Entry 3BIV (X-ray diffraction, 1.80 A resolution); this record covers chains H and I of the 3 polymer chains in the assembly.

[Chain H]
Protein: Thrombin heavy chain
Organism: Homo sapiens
Notes: EC 3.4.21.5
UniProt: P00734 (THRB_HUMAN); the construct lacks a stretch of the UniProt sequence and is renumbered around it, so the offset changes along the chain: 16-36 = UniProt 364-384; 37-60 = UniProt 386-409; 61-77 = UniProt 419-435; 78-97 = UniProt 437-456; 7 more segments
Amino-acid sequence (257 residues; row label = number of the first residue in the row; note: 3 numbers in that range are skipped by the numbering (no residue carries them; nothing is unmodelled there); a row labelled like 60A-60I holds insertion residues (60A, then the next letters in order)):
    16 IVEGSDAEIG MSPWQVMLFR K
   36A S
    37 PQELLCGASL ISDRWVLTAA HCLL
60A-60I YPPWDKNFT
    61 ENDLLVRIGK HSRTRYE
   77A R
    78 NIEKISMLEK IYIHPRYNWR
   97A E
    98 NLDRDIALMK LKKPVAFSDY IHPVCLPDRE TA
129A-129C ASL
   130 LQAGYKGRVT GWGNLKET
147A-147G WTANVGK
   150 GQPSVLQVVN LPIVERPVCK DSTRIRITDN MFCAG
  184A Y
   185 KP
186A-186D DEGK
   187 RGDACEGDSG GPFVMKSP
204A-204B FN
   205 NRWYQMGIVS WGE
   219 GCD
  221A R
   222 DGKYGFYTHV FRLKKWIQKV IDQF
Disordered / not traced: 147A-147G
Modified residues: Asn-60G (glycosylation site)
Disulfide bonds: Cys-42/Cys-58, Cys-168/Cys-182, Cys-191/Cys-220
Small-molecule neighbours:
  - 11U ((S)-N-(4-carbamimidoylbenzyl)-1-(2-(cyclohexylamino)ethanoyl)pyrrolidine-2-carboxamide): His-57, Tyr-60A, Trp-60D, Leu-99, Asp-189, Ala-190, Cys-191, Glu-192, Ser-195, Val-213, Ser-214, Trp-215, Gly-216, Gly-219, Cys-220, Gly-226
  - N-acetylglucosamine (NAG; 2-acetamido-2-deoxy-beta-D-glucopyranose): Leu-60, Asn-60G, Thr-60I
UniProt features mapped onto this chain:
  - region: Ala-183 to Val-200 (High affinity receptor-binding region which is also known as the TP508 peptide)
  - active site (Charge relay system): His-57, Asp-102, Ser-195
  - glycosylation: Asn-60G (N-linked (GlcNAc...) (complex) asparagine)

[Chain I]
Protein: Hirudin
Notes: fragment: Residues in database 60-71
UniProt: P09945 (ITH3_HIRME); residues 53-64 here correspond to UniProt positions 60-71 (UniProt number = residue number + 7)
Amino-acid sequence (12 residues; each row starts with the number of its first residue):
    53 NGDFEEIPEE YL
Disordered / not traced: 53-54
Modified residues: Tyr-63 (o-sulfo-l-tyrosine; TYS)
UniProt features mapped onto this chain:
  - region: Asp-55 to Leu-64 (Interaction with fibrinogen-binding exosite of thrombin)
  - modified residue: Tyr-63 (Sulfotyrosine)

[How chain H and chain I interact]
Contacting residue pairs (24):
  Phe-34(H) / Phe-56(I)  hydrophobic
  Lys-36(H) / Leu-64(I)
  Gln-38(H) / Phe-56(I)
  Gln-38(H) / Glu-58(I)  hydrogen bond
  Gln-38(H) / Ile-59(I)
  Leu-40(H) / Phe-56(I)
  Leu-65(H) / Tyr-63(I)
  Arg-67(H) / Ile-59(I)
  Arg-73(H) / Asp-55(I)  salt bridge
  Arg-73(H) / Phe-56(I)
  Thr-74(H) / Asp-55(I)
  Thr-74(H) / Phe-56(I)
  Thr-74(H) / Glu-57(I)  hydrogen bond (backbone-backbone)
  Arg-75(H) / Glu-57(I)
  Tyr-76(H) / Glu-57(I)  hydrogen bond (backbone-side chain)
  Tyr-76(H) / Glu-58(I)
  Tyr-76(H) / Pro-60(I)
  Tyr-76(H) / Tyr-63(I)
  Glu-80(H) / Tyr-63(I)
  Lys-81(H) / Tyr-63(I)
  Ile-82(H) / Ile-59(I)  hydrophobic
  Ile-82(H) / Tyr-63(I)
  Met-84(H) / Glu-62(I)
  Met-84(H) / Tyr-63(I)
Other interface residues (no listed pair), chain H (16 interface residues in all): Met-32, Glu-39

[In short]
Chain H and chain I form an interface of 16 and 9 residues respectively, with 3 hydrogen bonds and 1 salt
bridge. Polar contacts include Arg-73(H)/Asp-55(I), Gln-38(H)/Glu-58(I) and Tyr-76(H)/Glu-57(I). Ligands of
chain H: compound 11U. Covalently linked N-acetylglucosamine: at Asn-60G(H).
Here chain H is Thrombin heavy chain (Homo sapiens) and chain I is Hirudin. Entry 3BIV (Human thrombin-in
complex with UB-THR11) was determined by X-ray diffraction, deposited together with 3BIU.
